PDB entry 3F28 | X-ray diffraction, 1.68 A resolution | chain A

== Chain A ==
Name: Thermolysin
From: Bacillus thermoproteolyticus
Notes: EC 3.4.24.27
Reference sequence: P00800 (THER_BACTH); residues 1-316 here correspond to UniProt positions 233-548 (UniProt number = residue number + 232)
Sequence (316 residues; numbered 1 to 316; the number before each row is that of its first residue):
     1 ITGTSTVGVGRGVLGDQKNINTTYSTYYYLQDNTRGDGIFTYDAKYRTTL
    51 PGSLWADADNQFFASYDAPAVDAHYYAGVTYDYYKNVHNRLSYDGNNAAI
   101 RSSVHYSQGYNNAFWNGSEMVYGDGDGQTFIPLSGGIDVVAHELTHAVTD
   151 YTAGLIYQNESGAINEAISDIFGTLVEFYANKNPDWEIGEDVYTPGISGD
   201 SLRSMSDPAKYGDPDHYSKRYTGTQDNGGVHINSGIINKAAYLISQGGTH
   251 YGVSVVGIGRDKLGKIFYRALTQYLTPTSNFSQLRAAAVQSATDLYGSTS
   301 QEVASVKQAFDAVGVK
Sequence notes: variant Asp-37 (Asn269 in P00800), Glu-119 (Gln351 in P00800)
UniProt features mapped onto this chain:
  - active site: Glu-143, His-231 (Proton donor)
  - binding site (Ca(2+)): Asp-57, Asp-59, Gln-61, Asp-138, Glu-177, Asn-183, Asp-185, Glu-187, Glu-190, Tyr-193, Thr-194, Ile-197, Asp-200
  - binding site (Zn(2+)): His-142, His-146, Glu-166
Metal / ion sites: Ca2+ site 1: Asp-57, Asp-59, Gln-61; Ca2+ site 2: Asp-138, Glu-177, Asp-185, Glu-187, Glu-190; Zn2+: His-142, His-146, Glu-166 (together with S7B); Ca2+ site 3: Glu-177, Asn-183, Asp-185, Glu-190; Ca2+ site 4: Tyr-193, Thr-194, Ile-197, Asp-200
Residues lining bound ligands: S7B (2-[(cyclopropylcarbonyl)oxy]-3-methylbenzoic acid): Asn-111, Asn-112, Ala-113, Phe-130, Leu-133, Val-139, His-142, Glu-143, His-146, Tyr-157, Glu-166, Ile-188, Leu-202, Arg-203, His-231

== Summary ==
Bound to chain A: compound S7B. The Ca2+ site 1 is built by Asp-57, Asp-59 and Gln-61. Asp-138, Glu-177,
Asp-185, Glu-187 and Glu-190 coordinate Ca2+ site 2. From UniProt: active-site residues Glu-143 and His-231,
13 Ca2+-binding residues and 3 Zn2+-binding residues.
Chain A is Thermolysin (Bacillus thermoproteolyticus); the structure, Thermolysin inhibition, was determined
by X-ray diffraction (same publication as 3FCQ and 3F2P).
